6TG3 - chain A; structure by X-ray diffraction, 1.85 A resolution.

== Chain A ==
Molecule: MotA
From: Rhizobium radiobacter
Reference sequence: Q44384 (Q44384_RHIRD); numbering as in UniProt (aligned over 31-354)
Chain sequence (351 residues; row label = number of the first residue in the row):
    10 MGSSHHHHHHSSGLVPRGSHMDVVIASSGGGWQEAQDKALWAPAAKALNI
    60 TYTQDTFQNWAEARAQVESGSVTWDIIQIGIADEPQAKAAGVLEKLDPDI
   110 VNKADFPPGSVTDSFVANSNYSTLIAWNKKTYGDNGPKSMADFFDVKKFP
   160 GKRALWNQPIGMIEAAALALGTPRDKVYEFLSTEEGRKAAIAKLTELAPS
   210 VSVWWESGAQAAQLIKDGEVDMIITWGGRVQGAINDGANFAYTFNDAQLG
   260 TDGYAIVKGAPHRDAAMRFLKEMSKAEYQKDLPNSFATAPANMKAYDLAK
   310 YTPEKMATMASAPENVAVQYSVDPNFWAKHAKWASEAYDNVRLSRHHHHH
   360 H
Unresolved in the structure: 10-27, 354-360
Sequence notes: initiating methionine (10); expression tag (11-30, 355-360)
Small-molecule neighbours: N7T ((2S)-2-[[(3S,4R,5R)-3,4,5,6-tetrakis(oxidanyl)-2-oxidanylidene-hexyl]amino]pentanedioic acid): S37, W41, F66, Q67, N68, W69, Q87, I88, G89, D92, S128, N129, Y130, W165, W235, R238, D261, F295, T297

== Summary ==
Chain A binds compound N7T.
Chain A is MotA (Rhizobium radiobacter); the structure, Crystal Structure of the PBP/SBP MotA in complex with
glucopinic acid from A. tumefaciens B6/R10, was determined by X-ray diffraction, deposited together with 6TFQ,
6TFS, 6TFX and 6TG2.
